PDB entry 4FLV | X-ray diffraction, 2.70 A resolution | chains A and P of the 3 polymer chains in the assembly

[Chain A]
Protein: DNA polymerase 1
From: Pyrococcus abyssi
Notes: EC 2.7.7.7
UniProt: P0CL77 (DPOL_PYRAB); numbering as in UniProt (aligned over 1-771)
Amino-acid sequence (793 residues; numbered -21 to 771; the number before each row is that of its first residue; numbers below 1 keep their minus sign (Met-21 is residue -21)):
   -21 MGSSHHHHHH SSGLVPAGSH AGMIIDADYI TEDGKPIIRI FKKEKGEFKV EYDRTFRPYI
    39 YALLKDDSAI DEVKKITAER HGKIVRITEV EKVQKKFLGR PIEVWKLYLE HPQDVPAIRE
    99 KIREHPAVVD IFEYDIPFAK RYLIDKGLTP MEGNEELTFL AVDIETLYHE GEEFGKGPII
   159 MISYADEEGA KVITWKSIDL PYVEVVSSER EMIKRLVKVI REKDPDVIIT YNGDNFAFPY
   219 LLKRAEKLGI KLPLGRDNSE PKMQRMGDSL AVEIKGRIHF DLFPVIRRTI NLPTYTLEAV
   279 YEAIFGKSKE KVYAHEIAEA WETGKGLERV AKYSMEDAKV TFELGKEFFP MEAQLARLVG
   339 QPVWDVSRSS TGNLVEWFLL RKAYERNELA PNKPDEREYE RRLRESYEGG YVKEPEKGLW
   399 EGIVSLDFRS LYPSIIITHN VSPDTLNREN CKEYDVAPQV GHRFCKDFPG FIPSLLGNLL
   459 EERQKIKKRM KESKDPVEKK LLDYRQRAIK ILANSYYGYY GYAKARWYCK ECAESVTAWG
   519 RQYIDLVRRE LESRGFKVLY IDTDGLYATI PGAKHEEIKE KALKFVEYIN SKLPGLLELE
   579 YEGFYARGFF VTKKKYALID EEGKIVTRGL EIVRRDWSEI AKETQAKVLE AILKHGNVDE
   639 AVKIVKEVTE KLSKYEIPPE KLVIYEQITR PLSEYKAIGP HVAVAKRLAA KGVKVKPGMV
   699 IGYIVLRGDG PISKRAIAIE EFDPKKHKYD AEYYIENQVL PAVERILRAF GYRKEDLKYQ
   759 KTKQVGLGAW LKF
Disordered / not traced: -21 to -3, 388-390, 758-771
Differences from the reference sequence: expression tag (-21 to 0); engineered mutation Ala215 (Asp in P0CL77)
Cystine bridges: Cys429-Cys443, Cys507-Cys510
Ion coordination: Mg2+: Asp141, Glu143, Asp315 (shared with DG11(P) of chain P)

[Chain P]
Molecule: Primer strand
Sequence (11 nucleotides; numbered 1 to 11; the number before each row is that of its first residue):
     1 CGATCACGGG G
Ion coordination: Mg2+: DG11 (shared with Asp141(A), Glu143(A), Asp315(A) of chain A)

[How chain A and chain P interact]
Pairs across the interface (47):
  Asp141(A) - DG11(P)  phosphate contact
  Ile142(A) - DG11(P)  sugar contact
  Glu143(A) - DG11(P)  phosphate contact
  Thr144(A) - DG11(P)  hydrogen bond to the phosphate
  Tyr146(A) - DG11(P)  stacking on the base
  Tyr209(A) - DG9(P)  phosphate contact
  Tyr209(A) - DG10(P)  sugar contact
  Asn210(A) - DG9(P)  base contact
  Asn210(A) - DG10(P)  hydrogen bond to the sugar
  Asn213(A) - DG10(P)  hydrogen bond to the base
  Phe214(A) - DG10(P)  sugar contact
  Phe214(A) - DG11(P)  sugar contact
  Phe261(A) - DG9(P)  sugar contact
  Arg265(A) - DG8(P)  hydrogen bond to the base
  Thr272(A) - DG9(P)  hydrogen bond to the phosphate
  Tyr273(A) - DG9(P)  hydrogen bond to the phosphate
  Thr274(A) - DG9(P)  phosphate contact
  Thr274(A) - DG10(P)  phosphate contact
  Leu275(A) - DG10(P)  hydrogen bond to the phosphate
  Lys289(A) - DG11(P)  salt bridge to the phosphate
  Ala292(A) - DG11(P)  base contact
  Ile295(A) - DG11(P)  phosphate contact
  Tyr311(A) - DG11(P)  hydrogen bond to the phosphate
  Asp315(A) - DG11(P)  phosphate contact
  Val611(A) - DG8(P)  sugar contact
  Arg612(A) - DA6(P)  base contact
  Arg612(A) - DC7(P)  hydrogen bond to the base
  Arg612(A) - DG8(P)  phosphate contact
  Arg613(A) - DC7(P)  salt bridge to the phosphate
  Arg613(A) - DG8(P)  salt bridge to the phosphate
  Arg613(A) - DG9(P)  base contact
  Arg613(A) - DG10(P)  hydrogen bond to the base
  Asp614(A) - DC7(P)  sugar contact
  Glu664(A) - DA6(P)  sugar contact
  Glu664(A) - DC7(P)  phosphate contact
  Gln665(A) - DA6(P)  phosphate contact
  Gln665(A) - DC7(P)  hydrogen bond to the phosphate
  Thr667(A) - DA6(P)  hydrogen bond to the phosphate
  Arg668(A) - DC5(P)  salt bridge to the phosphate
  Arg668(A) - DA6(P)  salt bridge to the phosphate
  Tyr673(A) - DC5(P)  phosphate contact
  Tyr673(A) - DA6(P)  hydrogen bond to the phosphate
  Lys674(A) - DT4(P)  salt bridge to the phosphate
  Lys674(A) - DC5(P)  hydrogen bond to the phosphate
  Ala675(A) - DT4(P)  phosphate contact
  Ala675(A) - DC5(P)  hydrogen bond to the phosphate
  His679(A) - DA6(P)  salt bridge to the phosphate
Also at the interface, not in a pair above, chain A (35 interface residues in all): Pro271, Glu276, Tyr663

[In short]
35 residues of chain A and 8 residues of chain P are in contact, with 15 hydrogen bonds, 7 salt bridges and 1
aromatic stacking contact. Among the polar pairs are Asn213(A)-DG10(P), Arg265(A)-DG8(P) and Arg612(A)-DC7(P).
Asp141(A), Glu143(A), Asp315(A) and DG11(P) form the Mg2+ site.
Chain A is DNA polymerase 1 (Pyrococcus abyssi) and chain P is Primer strand; the structure, Pyrococcus abyssi
B family DNA polymerase bound to a dsDNA, in edition mode, was determined by X-ray diffraction, deposited
together with 4FLT, 4FLU, 4FLW, 4FLX, 4FLY, 4FLZ and 3 further entries.
